PDB entry 7O75 | electron microscopy, 3.20 A resolution | chains A and T of the 30 polymer chains in the assembly

# Chain A
Name: DNA-directed RNA polymerase II subunit RPB1
From: Saccharomyces cerevisiae S288C
Reference sequence: P04050 (RPB1_YEAST); numbering as in UniProt (aligned over 1-1733)
Amino-acid sequence (1733 residues; row label = number of the first residue in the row):
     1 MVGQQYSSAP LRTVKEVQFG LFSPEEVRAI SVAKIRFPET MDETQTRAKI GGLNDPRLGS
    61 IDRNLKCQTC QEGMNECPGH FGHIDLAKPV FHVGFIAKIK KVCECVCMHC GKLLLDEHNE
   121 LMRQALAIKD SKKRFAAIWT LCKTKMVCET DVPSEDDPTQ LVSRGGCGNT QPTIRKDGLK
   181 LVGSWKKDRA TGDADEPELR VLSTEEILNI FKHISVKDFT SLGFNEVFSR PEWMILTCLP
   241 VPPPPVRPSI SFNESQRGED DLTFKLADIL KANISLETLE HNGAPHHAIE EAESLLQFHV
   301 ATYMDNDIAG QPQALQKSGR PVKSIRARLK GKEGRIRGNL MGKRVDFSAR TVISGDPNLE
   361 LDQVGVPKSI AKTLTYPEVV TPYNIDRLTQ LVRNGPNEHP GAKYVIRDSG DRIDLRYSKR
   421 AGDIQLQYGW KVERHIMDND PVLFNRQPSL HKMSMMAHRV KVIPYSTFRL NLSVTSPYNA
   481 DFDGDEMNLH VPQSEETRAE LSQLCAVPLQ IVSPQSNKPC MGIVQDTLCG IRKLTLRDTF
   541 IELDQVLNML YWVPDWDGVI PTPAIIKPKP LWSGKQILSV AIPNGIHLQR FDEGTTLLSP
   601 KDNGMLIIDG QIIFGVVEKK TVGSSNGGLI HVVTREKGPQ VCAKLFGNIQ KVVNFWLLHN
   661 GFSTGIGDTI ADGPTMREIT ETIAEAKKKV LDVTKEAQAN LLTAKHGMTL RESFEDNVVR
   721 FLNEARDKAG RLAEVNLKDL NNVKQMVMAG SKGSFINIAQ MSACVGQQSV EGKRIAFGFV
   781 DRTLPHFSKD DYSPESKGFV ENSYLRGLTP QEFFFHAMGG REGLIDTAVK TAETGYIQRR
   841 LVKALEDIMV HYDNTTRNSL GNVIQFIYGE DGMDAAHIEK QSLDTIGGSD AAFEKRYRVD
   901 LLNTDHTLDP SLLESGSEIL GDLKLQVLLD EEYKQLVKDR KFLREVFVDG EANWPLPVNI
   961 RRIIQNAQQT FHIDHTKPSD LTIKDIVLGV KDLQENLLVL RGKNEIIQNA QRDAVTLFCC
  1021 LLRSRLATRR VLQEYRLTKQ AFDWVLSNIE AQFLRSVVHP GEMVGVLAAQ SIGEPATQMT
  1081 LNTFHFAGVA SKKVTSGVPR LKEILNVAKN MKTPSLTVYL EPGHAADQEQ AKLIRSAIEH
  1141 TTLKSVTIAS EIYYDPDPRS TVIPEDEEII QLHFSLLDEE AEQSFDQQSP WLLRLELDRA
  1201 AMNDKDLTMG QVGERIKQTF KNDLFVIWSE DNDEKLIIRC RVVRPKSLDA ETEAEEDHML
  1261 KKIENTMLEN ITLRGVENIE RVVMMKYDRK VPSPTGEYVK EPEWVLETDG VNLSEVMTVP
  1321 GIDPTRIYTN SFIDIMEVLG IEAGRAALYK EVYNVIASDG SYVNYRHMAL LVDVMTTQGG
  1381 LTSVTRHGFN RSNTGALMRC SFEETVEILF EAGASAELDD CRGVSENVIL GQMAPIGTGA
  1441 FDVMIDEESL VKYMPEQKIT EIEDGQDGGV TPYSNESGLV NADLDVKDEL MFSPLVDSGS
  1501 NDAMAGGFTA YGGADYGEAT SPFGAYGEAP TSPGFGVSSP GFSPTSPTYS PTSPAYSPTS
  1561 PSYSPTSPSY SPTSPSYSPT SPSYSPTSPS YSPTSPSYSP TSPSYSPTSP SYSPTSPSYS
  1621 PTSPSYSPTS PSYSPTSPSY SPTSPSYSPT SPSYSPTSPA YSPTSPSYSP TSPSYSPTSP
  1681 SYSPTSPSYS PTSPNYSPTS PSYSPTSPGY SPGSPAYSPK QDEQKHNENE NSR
Not modelled in the structure: 1, 191-194, 1080-1092, 1178-1183, 1455-1733
Ion coordination: Zn2+ site 1: Cys-67, Cys-70, Cys-77, His-80; Zn2+ site 2: Cys-107, Cys-110, Cys-148, Cys-167; Mg2+: Asp-481, Asp-483, Asp-485
Swiss-Prot annotation at these positions:
  - region: Pro-248 to Asp-260 (Lid loop), Asn-306 to Lys-323 (Rudder loop), Pro-810 to Glu-822 (Bridging helix)
  - binding site (Zn(2+)): Cys-67, Cys-70, Cys-77, His-80, Cys-107, Cys-110, Cys-148, Cys-167
  - binding site (Mg(2+)): Asp-481, Asp-483, Asp-485
  - modified residue: Thr-1471 (Phosphothreonine)
  - cross-link (Glycyl lysine isopeptide (Lys-Gly)): Lys-695 (interchain with G-Cter in ubiquitin), Lys-1246 (interchain with G-Cter in ubiquitin), Lys-1350 (interchain with G-Cter in ubiquitin)
  - natural variant: Ser-1653 to Pro-1659 (deletion: In strain: A364A)
  - mutagenesis: Lys-1246 (K1246R: Impairs ubiquitination during transcription stress)

# Chain T
Molecule: Template DNA
Sequence (106 nucleotides; each row starts with the number of its first residue):
     1 TGACACAGCG CAGTTGTGCT ATGATATTTT TATGTATGTA CAACACACAT CGGAGGTGAA
    61 TCGAACGTTC CATAGCTATT ATATACACAG CGTGCTACTG TTCTCG
Not modelled in the structure: 1-20, 52-64, 97-106

# How chain A and chain T interact
Contacting residue pairs (8; chain A residue first):
  Ala-309(A) / DC48(T)  phosphate contact
  Arg-326(A) / DA49(T)  salt bridge to the phosphate
  Arg-337(A) / DC51(T)  salt bridge to the phosphate
  Arg-1386(A) / DA49(T)  sugar contact
  Arg-1386(A) / DT50(T)  sugar contact
  Glu-1403(A) / DT50(T)  phosphate contact
  Glu-1403(A) / DC51(T)  phosphate contact
  Glu-1404(A) / DT50(T)  phosphate contact
Also at the interface, not in a pair above, chain A (9 interface residues in all): Tyr-836, Phe-1402, Glu-1407

# Summary
Chain A and chain T form an interface of 9 and 4 residues respectively; the contacts include 2 salt bridges.
Polar pairs include Arg-326(A)/DA49(T) and Arg-337(A)/DC51(T). UniProt lists 8 Zn2+-binding residues, 3
Mg2+-binding residues and one mutagenesis site on chain A.
Here chain A is DNA-directed RNA polymerase II subunit RPB1 (Saccharomyces cerevisiae S288C) and chain T is
Template DNA. Entry 7O75 (Yeast RNA polymerase II transcription pre-initiation complex with open promoter DNA)
was determined by electron microscopy, deposited together with 7O4I, 7O4J, 7O4K, 7O4L, 7O72 and 7O73.
